Entry 7KZ1 (X-ray diffraction, 1.62 A resolution); this record covers chains A and D of the 3 polymer chains in the assembly.

# Chain A
Name: Methyl-CpG-binding domain protein 4
Organism: Homo sapiens
Notes: EC 3.2.2.-; fragment: glycosylase domain
UniProt: O95243 (MBD4_HUMAN); numbering as in UniProt (aligned over 426-580)
Chain sequence (157 residues; row label = number of the first residue in the row):
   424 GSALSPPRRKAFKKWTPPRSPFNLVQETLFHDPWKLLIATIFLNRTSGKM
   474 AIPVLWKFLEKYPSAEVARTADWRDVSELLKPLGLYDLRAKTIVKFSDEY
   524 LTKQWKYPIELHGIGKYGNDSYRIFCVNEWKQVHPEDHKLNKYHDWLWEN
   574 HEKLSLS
Unresolved in the structure: 424-435, 579-580
Differences from the reference sequence: expression tag (424-425)
Bound ions: Na+: Ile-532, Leu-534, Ile-537 (shared with 1 residue of chain C)
Curated features (UniProtKB/Swiss-Prot):
  - active site: Asp-560
  - modified residue: Ser-428 (Phosphoserine)
  - natural variant: Arg-431 to Ser-580 (deletion: In TPDS2), Arg-468 (R468W: In UVM1), Arg-546 to Ser-580 (deletion: In TPDS2), Leu-563 to Ser-580 (deletion: In TPDS2 and UVM1), His-567 (deletion: In TPDS2), Trp-569 to Ser-580 (deletion: In UVM1)
  - mutagenesis: Asp-560 (D560A: Loss of DNA N-glycosylase activity)
From the paper describing this entry:
  - binding site for the 12-nt DNA strand: Gln-449, Tyr-540, Asp-560
  - Na+ coordination: Ile-532, Leu-534, Ile-537
  - specificity-determining residues: Gln-449 (proposed by the authors, not directly observed)
  - mutagenesis - D560G (2700-fold): decreased catalytic activity on G TF3 substrate
  - mutagenesis - Q449A: abolished catalytic activity (citing earlier work)

# Chain D
Molecule: 12-nt DNA strand
Sequence (12 nucleotides; row label = number of the first residue in the row):
     1 GCTGCGCGCTGG

# How chain A and chain D interact
Residue-residue contacts (22; chain A residue first):
  Arg-468(A) with DG6(D), hydrogen bond to the base
  Thr-469(A) with DG6(D), hydrogen bond to the base
  Lys-472(A) with DC9(D), phosphate contact; DT10(D), phosphate contact
  Met-473(A) with DC7(D), base contact; DG8(D), sugar contact; DC9(D), sugar contact
  Lys-504(A) with DC7(D), sugar contact
  Pro-505(A) with DC7(D), phosphate contact; DG8(D), sugar contact
  Leu-506(A) with DG6(D), hydrogen bond to the base; DC7(D), base contact
  Gly-507(A) with DG6(D), base contact; DC7(D), hydrogen bond to the sugar
  Leu-508(A) with DC5(D), base contact; DG6(D), hydrogen bond to the sugar
  Tyr-509(A) with DG6(D), hydrogen bond to the phosphate; DC7(D), hydrogen bond to the phosphate
  Asp-510(A) with DG6(D), hydrogen bond to the phosphate
  Leu-511(A) with DG4(D), base contact; DC5(D), base contact; DG6(D), hydrogen bond to the phosphate
Other interface residues (no listed pair), chain A (14 interface residues in all): Ser-470, Arg-512

# In short
The interface between chain A and chain D involves 14 residues on one side and 7 on the other, with 9 hydrogen
bonds. Polar contacts include Arg-468(A)/DG6(D), Thr-469(A)/DG6(D) and Leu-506(A)/DG6(D). From the paper: a
binding site for the 12-nt DNA strand at Gln-449(A), Tyr-540(A) and Asp-560(A); D560G of chain A reduces
catalytic activity on G TF3 substrate.
Here chain A is Methyl-CpG-binding domain protein 4 (Homo sapiens) and chain D is a 12-nt DNA strand. Entry
7KZ1 (Human MBD4 glycosylase domain bound to DNA containing an abasic site) was determined by X-ray
diffraction together with 7KZ0 and 7KZG from the same study.
